9H3D - chains D and E of the 6 polymer chains in the assembly; structure by X-ray diffraction, 1.92 A resolution.

Chain D (and E):
Name: Exosporium protein ExsF
Source organism: Bacillus thuringiensis
Notes: chain E of this document is another copy of the same molecule, construct and numbering; everything in this record applies to it too
Reference sequence: A0AAP5G885 (A0AAP5G885_9BACI); numbering as in UniProt (aligned over 20-167)
Chain sequence (155 residues; each row starts with the number of its first residue):
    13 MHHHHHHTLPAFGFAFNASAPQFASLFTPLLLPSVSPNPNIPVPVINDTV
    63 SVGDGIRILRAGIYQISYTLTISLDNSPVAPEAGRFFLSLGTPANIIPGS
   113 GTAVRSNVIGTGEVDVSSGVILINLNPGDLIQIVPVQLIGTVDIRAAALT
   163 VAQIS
Disordered / not traced: 13-19 (chain E: 13-20)
Differences from the reference sequence: initiating methionine (13); expression tag (14-19)

Interface between chain D and chain E:
Contacting residue pairs - 59 pairs, chain D then chain E:
  I75(D) - F24(E)  hydrophobic
  Q77(D) - Q77(E)
  L102(D) - N50(E)
  L102(D) - P51(E)
  N107(D) - P51(E)
  N107(D) - N52(E)  hydrogen bond
  I108(D) - P51(E)
  I109(D) - P49(E)
  P110(D) - F28(E)
  P110(D) - P49(E)
  G111(D) - F28(E)
  T114(D) - T83(E)
  T114(D) - D127(E)
  A115(D) - T83(E)
  A115(D) - E125(E)
  A115(D) - V126(E)
  V116(D) - E125(E)
  R117(D) - S85(E)
  R117(D) - D87(E)  salt bridge
  R117(D) - T123(E)
  R117(D) - G124(E)  hydrogen bond (backbone-backbone)
  R117(D) - E125(E)  salt bridge
  S118(D) - G122(E)
  N119(D) - D87(E)  hydrogen bond
  N119(D) - I121(E)  hydrogen bond (side chain-backbone)
  N119(D) - G122(E)  hydrogen bond (backbone-backbone)
  N119(D) - T123(E)
  N119(D) - G124(E)
  V120(D) - G122(E)
  D127(D) - D127(E)
  V128(D) - D127(E)
  S129(D) - T81(E)
  S129(D) - D127(E)  hydrogen bond (backbone-side chain)
  S129(D) - S129(E)  hydrogen bond (backbone-side chain)
  S130(D) - S129(E)
  G131(D) - T81(E)
  V132(D) - F26(E)
  V132(D) - Q77(E)
  V132(D) - S79(E)
  V132(D) - T162(E)  hydrogen bond (backbone-side chain)
  I133(D) - F26(E)  hydrophobic
  L134(D) - F24(E)  hydrophobic
  L134(D) - G25(E)
  L134(D) - F26(E)
  L134(D) - P49(E)
  L134(D) - V57(E)  hydrophobic
  L134(D) - T162(E)
  L134(D) - V163(E)
  I135(D) - P49(E)  hydrophobic
  I135(D) - N50(E)
  N136(D) - N50(E)  hydrogen bond (backbone-side chain)
  N136(D) - I53(E)  hydrogen bond (side chain-backbone)
  N136(D) - V55(E)
  N138(D) - I53(E)
  I166(D) - P22(E)
  I166(D) - F24(E)  hydrophobic
  S167(D) - L21(E)
  S167(D) - P22(E)
  S167(D) - F24(E)
Interface residues without a listed pair, chain D (29 interface residues in all): G113
Interface residues without a listed pair, chain E (34 interface residues in all): A30, V128, V132, A160, A164

In short:
Chain D and chain E form an interface of 29 and 34 residues respectively, with 10 hydrogen bonds and 2 salt
bridges. Among the polar pairs are R117(D)-D87(E), R117(D)-E125(E) and N107(D)-N52(E).
Both chains are Exosporium protein ExsF (Bacillus thuringiensis). Entry 9H3D (F-ENA exosporium anchoring
complex between ExsF and a peptide derived from the N-terminus of F-Anchor) was determined by X-ray
diffraction together with 9H38 and 9I0Y from the same study.
